8UGB - chains A and D of the 4 polymer chains in the assembly; structure by electron microscopy, 3.00 A resolution.

# Chain A
Name: Rod cGMP-specific 3', 5'-cyclic phosphodiesterase subunit alpha
Organism: Bos taurus
Notes: EC 3.1.4.35
UniProtKB: P11541 (PDE6A_BOVIN); residue numbers follow UniProt; this construct covers 1-859
Sequence (859 residues; row label = number of the first residue in the row):
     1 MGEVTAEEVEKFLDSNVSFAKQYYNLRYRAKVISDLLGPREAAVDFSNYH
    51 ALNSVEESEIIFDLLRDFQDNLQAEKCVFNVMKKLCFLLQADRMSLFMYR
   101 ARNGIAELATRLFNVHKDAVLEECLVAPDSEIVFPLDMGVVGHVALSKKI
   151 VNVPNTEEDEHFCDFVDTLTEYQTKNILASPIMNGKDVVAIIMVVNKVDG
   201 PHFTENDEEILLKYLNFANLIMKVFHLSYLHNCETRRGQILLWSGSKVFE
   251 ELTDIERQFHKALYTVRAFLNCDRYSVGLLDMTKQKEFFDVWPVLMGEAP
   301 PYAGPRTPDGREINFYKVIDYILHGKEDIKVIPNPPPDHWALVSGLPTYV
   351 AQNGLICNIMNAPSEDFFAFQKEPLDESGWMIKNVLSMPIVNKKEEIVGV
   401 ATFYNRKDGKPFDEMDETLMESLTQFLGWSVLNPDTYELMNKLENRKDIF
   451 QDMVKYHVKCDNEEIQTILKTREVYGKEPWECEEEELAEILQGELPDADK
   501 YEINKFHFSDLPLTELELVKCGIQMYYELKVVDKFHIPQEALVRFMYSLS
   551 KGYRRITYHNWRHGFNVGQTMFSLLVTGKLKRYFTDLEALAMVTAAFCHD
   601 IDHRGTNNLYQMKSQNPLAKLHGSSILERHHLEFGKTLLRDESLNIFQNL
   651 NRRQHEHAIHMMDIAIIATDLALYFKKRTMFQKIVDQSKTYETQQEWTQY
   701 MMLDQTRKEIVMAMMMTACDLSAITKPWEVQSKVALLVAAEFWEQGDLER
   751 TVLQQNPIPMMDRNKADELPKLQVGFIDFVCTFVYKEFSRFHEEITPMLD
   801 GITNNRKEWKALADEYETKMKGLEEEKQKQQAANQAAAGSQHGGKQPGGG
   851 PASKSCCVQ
Not modelled in the structure: 1-6, 818-859
Bound ions: Zn2+: His563, His599, Asp600, Asp720; Mg2+ near Asp600 (its only coordinating residue here)
Small-molecule neighbours:
  - cyclic guanosine monophosphate (PCG): Arg93, Met94, Ser95, Phe97, Phe113, Asn114, Phe134, Gly139, Val140, Val141, Phe162, Cys163, Val166, Asp167, Thr170, Tyr172, Thr174, Ile177, Met193, Val195
  - Udenafil (ZUD): Tyr558, Leu671, Asp720, Leu721, Ile724, Ala735, Val738, Ala739, Phe742, Met760, Leu769, Leu772, Gln773, Gly775, Phe776, Val780
Curated features (UniProtKB/Swiss-Prot):
  - active site: His559 (Proton donor)
  - binding site (a divalent metal cation): His563, His599, Asp600, Asp720
  - modified residue: Gly2 (N-acetylglycine), Cys856 (Cysteine methyl ester)
  - lipidation: Cys856 (S-farnesyl cysteine)
Reported in the primary citation:
  - binding site for Udenafil: Phe776

# Chain D
Name: Retinal rod rhodopsin-sensitive cGMP 3', 5'-cyclic phosphodiesterase subunit gamma
Organism: Bos taurus
Notes: EC 3.1.4.35
UniProtKB: P04972 (CNRG_BOVIN); residue numbers follow UniProt; this construct covers 1-87
Sequence (87 residues; numbered 1 to 87; the number before each row is that of its first residue):
     1 MNLEPPKAEIRSATRVMGGPVTPRKGPPKFKQRQTRQFKSKPPKKGVQGF
    51 GDDIPGMEGLGTDITVICPWEAFNHLELHELAQYGII
Not modelled in the structure: 1-11, 35-87
Curated features (UniProtKB/Swiss-Prot):
  - modified residue: Met1 (N-acetylmethionine)

# Chain A / chain D interface
Pairs across the interface (51; chain A residue first):
  Asn103(A) with Lys29(D), hydrogen bond (side chain-backbone); Phe30(D); Lys31(D)
  Phe113(A) with Ala13(D); Thr14(D)
  Asn114(A) with Ala13(D), hydrogen bond (side chain-backbone)
  Glu123(A) with Ala13(D)
  Pro128(A) with Pro20(D)
  Asp129(A) with Val16(D); Met17(D); Gly19(D), hydrogen bond (backbone-backbone); Pro20(D)
  Ser130(A) with Ser12(D), hydrogen bond; Thr14(D), hydrogen bond (backbone-side chain); Val16(D), hydrogen bond (side chain-backbone)
  Glu131(A) with Pro20(D); Val21(D), hydrogen bond (backbone-backbone)
  Ile132(A) with Thr14(D); Val21(D)
  Val133(A) with Val21(D), hydrogen bond (backbone-backbone); Thr22(D); Pro23(D)
  Phe134(A) with Pro23(D), hydrophobic
  Pro135(A) with Pro23(D)
  Asp137(A) with Arg24(D), salt bridge
  Met138(A) with Pro23(D), hydrophobic; Arg24(D)
  Phe165(A) with Thr22(D); Pro23(D), hydrophobic
  Leu169(A) with Thr14(D); Arg15(D); Val16(D), hydrophobic
  Thr170(A) with Thr14(D); Arg15(D), hydrogen bond (backbone-side chain)
  Glu171(A) with Arg15(D), salt bridge
  Tyr349(A) with Phe30(D), hydrophobic
  Gly354(A) with Arg33(D)
  Leu355(A) with Lys31(D); Gln32(D)
  Ile356(A) with Phe30(D); Lys31(D), hydrogen bond (backbone-backbone)
  Cys357(A) with Phe30(D), hydrophobic
  Met360(A) with Pro20(D), hydrophobic
  Asn361(A) with Gly19(D); Pro20(D)
  Phe368(A) with Phe30(D), hydrophobic
  Pro389(A) with Arg33(D)
  Val391(A) with Arg33(D)
  Glu417(A) with Lys31(D)
  Glu421(A) with Gln34(D)
  Gln425(A) with Gln34(D)
Also at the interface, not in a pair above, chain A (41 interface residues in all): Gly104, Ile105, Thr110, Cys124, Leu125, Val126, Asn358, Ser364, Glu365, Glu395
Also at the interface, not in a pair above, chain D (21 interface residues in all): Gly18, Lys25, Pro28

# In short
Chain A and chain D form an interface of 41 and 21 residues respectively; the contacts include 10 hydrogen
bonds and 2 salt bridges. Polar contacts include Asp137(A)-Arg24(D), Glu171(A)-Arg15(D) and
Asn103(A)-Lys29(D). Bound to chain A: cyclic guanosine monophosphate and Udenafil. From the paper: a binding
site for Udenafil at Phe776(A).
Chain A is Rod cGMP-specific 3', 5'-cyclic phosphodiesterase subunit alpha and chain D is Retinal rod
rhodopsin-sensitive cGMP 3', 5'-cyclic phosphodiesterase subunit gamma, both from Bos taurus; the structure,
Cryo-EM structure of bovine phosphodiesterase 6 bound to udenafil, was determined by electron microscopy
together with 8UFI, 8UGS and 8ULG from the same study.
